Entry 2C0T (X-ray diffraction, 2.15 A resolution); this record covers chain A.

[Chain A]
Molecule: Tyrosine-protein kinase hck
Source organism: Homo sapiens
Notes: EC 2.7.1.112; fragment: sh3-sh2-sh1, residues 80-525
UniProt: P08631 (HCK_HUMAN); residues 60-505 here correspond to UniProt positions 80-525 (UniProt number = residue number + 20)
Chain sequence (454 residues; row label = number of the first residue in the row):
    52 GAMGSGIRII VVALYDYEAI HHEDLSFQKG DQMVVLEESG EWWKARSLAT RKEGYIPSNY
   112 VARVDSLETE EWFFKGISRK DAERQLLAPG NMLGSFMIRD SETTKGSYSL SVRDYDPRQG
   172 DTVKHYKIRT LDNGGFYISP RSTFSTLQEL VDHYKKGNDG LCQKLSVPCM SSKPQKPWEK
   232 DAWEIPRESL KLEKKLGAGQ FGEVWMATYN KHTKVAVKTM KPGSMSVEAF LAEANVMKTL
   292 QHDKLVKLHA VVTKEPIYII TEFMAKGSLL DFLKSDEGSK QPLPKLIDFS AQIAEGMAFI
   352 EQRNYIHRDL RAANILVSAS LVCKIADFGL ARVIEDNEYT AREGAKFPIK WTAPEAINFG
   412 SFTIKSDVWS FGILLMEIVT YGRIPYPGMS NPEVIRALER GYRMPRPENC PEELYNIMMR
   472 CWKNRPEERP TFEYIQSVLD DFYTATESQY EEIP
Disordered / not traced: 52-58, 181-186, 386-398
Modified positions: Tyr501 (o-phosphotyrosine; PTR)
Sequence notes: engineered mutation Glu502 (Gln522 in P08631), Glu503 (Gln523 in P08631), Ile504 (Gln524 in P08631)
Ion coordination: Ca2+ site 1: Asn365, Asp378; Ca2+ site 2: Glu464 (shared with 2 residues of chain B); Ca2+ site 3: Glu498, Tyr501 (shared with 1 residue of chain B)
Ligand contacts: L3G (N-(4-{4-amino-1-[1-(tetrahydro-2H-pyran-4-yl)piperidin-4-yl]-1H-pyrazolo[3,4-d]pyrimidin-3-yl}-2-methoxyphenyl)-1-methyl-1H-indole-2-carboxamide): Leu247, Gly248, Val255, Ala267, Val268, Lys269, Phe281, Ala285, Met288, Val297, Leu299, Ile310, Thr312, Glu313, Phe314, Met315, Gly318, Ser319, Asp322, Leu367, Ala377, Asp378, Phe379, Gly380, Leu381

[In short]
Ligands of chain A: compound L3G. Asn365 and Asp378 form the Ca2+ site 1. Glu498 and Tyr501 coordinate Ca2+
site 3.
Chain A is Tyrosine-protein kinase hck (Homo sapiens); the structure, Src family kinase Hck with bound
inhibitor A-641359, was determined by X-ray diffraction, deposited together with 2C0I and 2C0O.
